PDB entry 9D0A | electron microscopy, 3.10 A resolution | chains R and A of the 5 polymer chains in the assembly

Chain R:
Protein: Proteinase-activated receptor 2
From: Homo sapiens
Reference sequence: P55085 (PAR2_HUMAN); residue numbers follow UniProt; this construct covers 1-397
Sequence (397 residues; numbered 1 to 397; the number before each row is that of its first residue):
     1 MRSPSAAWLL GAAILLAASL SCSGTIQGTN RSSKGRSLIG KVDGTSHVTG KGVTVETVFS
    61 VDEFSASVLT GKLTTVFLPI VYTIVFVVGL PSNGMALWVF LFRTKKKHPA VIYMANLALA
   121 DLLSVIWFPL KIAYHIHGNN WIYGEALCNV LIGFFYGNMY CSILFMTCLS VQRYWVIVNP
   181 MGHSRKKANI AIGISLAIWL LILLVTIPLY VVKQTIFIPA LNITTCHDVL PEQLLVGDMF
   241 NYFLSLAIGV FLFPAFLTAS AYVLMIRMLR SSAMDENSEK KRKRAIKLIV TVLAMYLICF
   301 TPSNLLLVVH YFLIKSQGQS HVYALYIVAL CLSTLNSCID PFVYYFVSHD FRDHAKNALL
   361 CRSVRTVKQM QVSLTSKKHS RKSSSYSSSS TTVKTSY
Unresolved in the structure: 1-36, 40-61, 360-397
Curated features (UniProtKB/Swiss-Prot):
  - site: Arg36, Ser37 (Cleavage)
  - lipidation: Cys361 (S-palmitoyl cysteine)
  - glycosylation (N-linked (GlcNAc...) asparagine): Asn30, Asn222
  - mutagenesis: Asn30 (N30A: Increases sensitivity towards tryptase. Decreases cell surface expression; when associated with A-222), His135 (H135Y: Slight reduction in ligand-mediated receptor activation), Phe154 (F154A: Severe reduction in ligand-mediated receptor activation), Gly157 (G157C/M: Severe reduction in ligand-mediated receptor activation), Tyr210 (Y210L: No defect in ligand-mediated receptor activation), Asn222 (N222A: Decreases cell surface expression; when associated with A-30. Loss of sensitivity towards all tested proteases; N222Q: No defect in ligand-mediated receptor activation), His227 (H227A: No defect in ligand-mediated receptor activation; H227Q: Slight reduction in ligand-mediated receptor activation), Asp228 (D228A/N: Severe reduction in ligand-mediated receptor activation), Ile327 (I327L: Slight reduction in ligand-mediated receptor activation), Ala355 to Ser363 (Abolishes signaling through accumulation of intracellular calcium and phosphoinositide; no effect in signaling through MAPK), Cys361 (C361A: Loss of palmitoylation; increases surface expression and internalization following trypsin activation, decreases sensitivity and intracellular calcium signaling, increases ERK activation ...), Ser363 (S363A: Reduces receptor desensitization and internalization, activates ERK1/2; when associated with A-366), 1 further mutagenesis entry in UniProt
Cystine bridges: Cys148-Cys226
Reported in the primary citation:
  - contacts within the chain: Ser37-His227 (backbone contact), Ser37-Tyr311 (hydrogen bond), Leu38-Leu230, Leu38-Tyr323 (hydrophobic contact), Leu38-Asp228 (hydrogen bond), Asp228-Tyr323, Tyr156-Tyr326 (hydrogen bond), Leu307-Tyr326
  - conformationally variable residues: Phe155, Tyr156, Met159, Ile163, Ile298, Tyr323, Tyr326, Leu330, Leu332

Chain A:
Protein: Guanine nucleotide-binding protein G(q) subunit alpha, Guanine nucleotide-binding protein G(s) subunit alpha isoforms short chimera, Guanine nucleotide-binding protein G(s) subunit alpha isoforms short
From: Homo sapiens
Reference sequence: chimeric construct of P50148, P63092: residues 7-197 from P50148 (GNAQ_HUMAN) positions 7-197 (same numbers); residues 198-366 from P63092 positions 216-384 (UniProt number = residue number + 18)
Sequence (360 residues; row label = number of the first residue in the row):
     7 MGCTLSAEDK AAVERSKMID RNLREDGEKA RRELKLLLLG TGESGKSTFI KQMRIIHGSG
    67 YSDEDKRGFT KLVYQNIFTA MQAMIRAMDT LKIPYKYEHN KAHAQLVREV DVEKVSAFEN
   127 PYVDAIKSLW NDPGIQECYD RRREYQLSDS TKYYLNDLDR VADPAYLPTQ QDVLRVRVPT
   187 TGIIEYPFDL QKVNFHMFDV GGQRSERRKW IQCFNDVTAI IFVVDSSDYN RLQEALNDFK
   247 SIWNNRWLRT ISVILFLNKQ DLLAEKVLAG KSKIEDYFPE FARYTTPEDA TPEPGEDPRV
   307 TRAKYFIRKE FVDISTASGD GRHICYPHFT CAVDTENARR IFNDCKDIIL QMNLREYNLV
Unresolved in the structure: 7-11, 57-186, 209-213, 295-300
Differences from the reference sequence: conflict Gly8 (Ala in P50148), Thr10 (Cys in P50148), Ala13 (Glu in P50148), 31 further conflict positions vs the reference (P63092) not listed

How chain R and chain A interact:
Contacting residue pairs (37):
  His108(R) with Glu362(A), salt bridge; Tyr363(A)
  Ala110(R) with Glu362(A)
  Met114(R) with Asn364(A)
  Gln172(R) with Tyr363(A)
  Arg173(R) with Tyr363(A), hydrogen bond (side chain-backbone); Asn364(A), hydrogen bond (side chain-backbone); Leu365(A)
  Val176(R) with Asn359(A), hydrogen bond (backbone-side chain); Tyr363(A)
  Ile177(R) with Leu356(A); Leu360(A), hydrophobic; Leu365(A), hydrophobic
  Pro180(R) with Ile355(A), hydrophobic; Asn359(A)
  Gly182(R) with Arg37(A), hydrogen bond (backbone-side chain)
  His183(R) with Tyr363(A)
  Ser184(R) with Glu362(A), hydrogen bond; Tyr363(A)
  Met268(R) with Leu356(A), hydrophobic
  Met274(R) with Leu356(A), hydrophobic
  Asp275(R) with Tyr332(A); Asp350(A); Asp353(A)
  Asn277(R) with Ile330(A); Cys331(A); Gln357(A)
  Lys280(R) with Val366(A)
  Lys281(R) with Gly327(A); Gln357(A); Val366(A)
  Arg284(R) with Val366(A), hydrogen bond (side chain-backbone)
  Ala285(R) with Leu360(A), hydrophobic; Leu365(A)
  Tyr344(R) with Asn364(A)
  Ser348(R) with Asn364(A)
  His349(R) with Val366(A)
Other interface residues (no listed pair), chain R (32 interface residues in all): Pro109, Met181, Arg185, Met265, Leu269, Leu288, Ile289, Tyr345, Val347, Asp350

In short:
The interface between chain R and chain A involves 32 residues on one side and 17 on the other, with 6
hydrogen bonds and 1 salt bridge. Polar pairs include His108(R)-Glu362(A), Arg173(R)-Tyr363(A) and
Arg173(R)-Asn364(A). The paper reports conformational variability at Phe155(R), Tyr156(R) and Met159(R) among
others; contacts within the chain involving Ser37(R), His227(R) and Tyr311(R) among others.
Chain R is Proteinase-activated receptor 2 and chain A is Guanine nucleotide-binding protein G(q) subunit
alpha, Guanine nucleotide-binding protein G(s) subunit alpha isoforms short chimera, Guanine
nucleotide-binding protein G(s) subunit alpha isoforms short, both from Homo sapiens; the structure, CryoEM
structure of PAR2 with endogenous tethered ligand, was determined by electron microscopy, deposited together
with 9D4Z and 9E7R.
